6SUZ - chains A and H of the 3 polymer chains in the assembly; structure by X-ray diffraction, 2.50 A resolution.

# Chain A
Name: Major prion protein
Source organism: Homo sapiens
UniProt: P04156 (PRIO_HUMAN); residue numbers follow UniProt; this construct covers 125-223
Amino-acid sequence (99 residues; row label = number of the first residue in the row):
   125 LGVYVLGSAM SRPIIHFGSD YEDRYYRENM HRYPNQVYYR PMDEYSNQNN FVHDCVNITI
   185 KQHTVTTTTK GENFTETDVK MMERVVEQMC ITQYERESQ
Construct notes: engineered mutation Val127 (Gly in P04156), Val129 (Met in P04156)
Swiss-Prot annotation at these positions:
  - glycosylation (N-linked (GlcNAc...) asparagine): Asn181, Asn197
Disulfide bonds: Cys179-Cys214
What the authors report for this chain:
  - self-association interface (contacts with another copy of this molecule); pairs are residue here / residue on that copy: Gly126-Ala133 (hydrogen bond), Leu130-Leu130, Leu130
  - conformationally variable residues (loop rearrangement, side-chain flip): Leu125 to Val127, Arg164
  - mutagenesis - G127V: unchanged stability

# Chain H
Name: Icsm 18-anti-prp therapeutic fab heavy chain
Source organism: Mus musculus
Notes: antibody fragment or engineered binder
Amino-acid sequence (215 residues; row label = number of the first residue in the row):
     1 EVQLQQSGPE LVKPGSSVKI SCKASRNTFT DYNLDWVKQS HGKTLEWIGN VYPNNGVTGY
    61 NQKFRGKATL TVDKSSSTAY MELHSLTSED SAVYYCALYY YDVSYWGQGT LVTVSSAKTT
   121 PPSVYPLAPG SAAQTNSVTL GCLVKGYFPE PVTVTWNSGS LSSGVHTFPA VLQSDLYTLS
   181 SSVTVPSSTW PSQSVTCNVA HPASSTAVDK KIAPA
Disulfide bonds: Cys22-Cys96, Cys142-Cys197

# How chain A and chain H interact
Residue-residue contacts - 22 pairs, chain A then chain H:
  Tyr145(A) - Asp31(H)  hydrogen bond (side chain-backbone)
  Tyr145(A) - Tyr32(H)
  Tyr145(A) - Asn33(H)
  Tyr145(A) - Tyr99(H)
  Tyr145(A) - Tyr100(H)  hydrophobic
  Tyr145(A) - Tyr101(H)  hydrophobic
  Glu146(A) - Tyr101(H)
  Arg148(A) - Asn33(H)  hydrogen bond
  Arg148(A) - Asp35(H)  salt bridge
  Arg148(A) - Trp47(H)
  Arg148(A) - Asn50(H)
  Tyr149(A) - Asp31(H)
  Tyr149(A) - Tyr52(H)  hydrophobic
  Glu152(A) - Asn50(H)  hydrogen bond
  Glu152(A) - Tyr52(H)  hydrogen bond
  Glu152(A) - Val57(H)
  Asn153(A) - Tyr52(H)
  Asn153(A) - Val57(H)
  Arg156(A) - Val57(H)
  Asn197(A) - Asn55(H)  hydrogen bond
  Thr199(A) - Asp31(H)  hydrogen bond
  Thr201(A) - Asp31(H)  hydrogen bond
Other interface residues (no listed pair), chain A (12 interface residues in all): His155, Gly195
Other interface residues (no listed pair), chain H (14 interface residues in all): Thr30, Asn54

# Overview
The interface between chain A and chain H involves 12 residues on one side and 14 on the other, with 7
hydrogen bonds and 1 salt bridge. Polar pairs include Arg148(A)-Asp35(H), Tyr145(A)-Asp31(H) and
Arg148(A)-Asn33(H). From the paper: G127V of chain A leaves stability unchanged; conformational variability at
Leu125(A) and Arg164(A).
Chain A is Major prion protein (Homo sapiens) and chain H is Icsm 18-anti-prp therapeutic fab heavy chain (Mus
musculus); the structure, Human prion protein (PrP) fragment 119-231 (G127V V129 variant) complexed to ICSM 18
(anti-Prp therapeutic antibody) ..., was determined by X-ray diffraction together with 6SV2 from the same
study.
